Entry 3VE1 (X-ray diffraction, 2.96 A resolution); this record covers chains A and B.

[Chain A]
Molecule: Transferrin-binding protein 2
From: Neisseria meningitidis serogroup B
Reference sequence: Q09057 (TBB1_NEIMB); residues 36-691 here correspond to UniProt positions 56-711 (UniProt number = residue number + 20)
Sequence (658 residues; row label = number of the first residue in the row):
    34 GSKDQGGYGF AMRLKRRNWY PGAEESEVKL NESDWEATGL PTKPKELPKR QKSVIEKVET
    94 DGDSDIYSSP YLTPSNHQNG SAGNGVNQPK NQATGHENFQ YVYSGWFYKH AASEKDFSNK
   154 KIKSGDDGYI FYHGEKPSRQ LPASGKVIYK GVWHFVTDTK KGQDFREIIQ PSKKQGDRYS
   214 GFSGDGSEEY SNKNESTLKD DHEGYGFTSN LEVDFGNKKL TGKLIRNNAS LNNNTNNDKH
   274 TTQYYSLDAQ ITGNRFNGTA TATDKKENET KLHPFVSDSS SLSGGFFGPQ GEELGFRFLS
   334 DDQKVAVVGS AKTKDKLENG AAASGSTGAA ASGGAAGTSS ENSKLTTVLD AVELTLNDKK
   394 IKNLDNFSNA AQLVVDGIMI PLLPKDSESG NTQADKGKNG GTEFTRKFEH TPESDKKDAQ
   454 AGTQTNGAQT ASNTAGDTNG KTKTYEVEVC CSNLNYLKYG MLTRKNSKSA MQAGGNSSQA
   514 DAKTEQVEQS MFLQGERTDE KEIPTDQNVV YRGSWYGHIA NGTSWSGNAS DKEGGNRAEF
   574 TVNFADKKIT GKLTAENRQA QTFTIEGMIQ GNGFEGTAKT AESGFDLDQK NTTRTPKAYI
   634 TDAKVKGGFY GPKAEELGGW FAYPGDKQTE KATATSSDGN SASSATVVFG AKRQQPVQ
Unresolved in the structure: 34-37, 111-118, 351-375, 420-435, 447-474, 500-518, 622-626, 661-674, 690-691
Differences from the reference sequence: expression tag (34-35)
Disulfides: Cys483-Cys484
What the authors report for this chain:
  - conformationally variable residues (loop rearrangement): Ser102 to Asn124

[Chain B]
Molecule: Serotransferrin
From: Homo sapiens
Reference sequence: P02787 (TRFE_HUMAN); residues 1-679 here correspond to UniProt positions 20-698 (UniProt number = residue number + 19)
Sequence (679 residues; row label = number of the first residue in the row):
     1 VPDKTVRWCA VSEHEATKCQ SFRDHMKSVI PSDGPSVACV KKASYLDCIR AIAANEADAV
    61 TLDAGLVYDA YLAPNNLKPV VAEFYGSKED PQTFYYAVAV VKKDSGFQMN QLRGKKSCHT
   121 GLGRSAGWNI PIGLLYCDLP EPRKPLEKAV ANFFSGSCAP CADGTDFPQL CQLCPGCGCS
   181 TLNQYFGYSG AFKCLKDGAG DVAFVKHSTI FENLANKADR DQYELLCLDN TRKPVDEYKD
   241 CHLAQVPSHT VVARSMGGKE DLIWELLNQA QEHFGKDKSK EFQLFSSPHG KDLLFKDSAH
   301 GFLKVPPRMD AKMYLGYEYV TAIRNLREGT CPEAPTDECK PVKWCALSHH ERLKCDEWSV
   361 NSVGKIECVS AETTEDCIAK IMNGEADAMS LDGGFVYIAG KCGLVPVLAE NYDKSDNCED
   421 TPEAGYFAVA VVKKSASDLT WDNLKGKKSC HTAVGRTAGW NIPMGLLYNK INHCRFDEFF
   481 SEGCAPGSKK DSSLCKLCMG SGLNLCEPNN KEGYYGYTGA FRCLVEKGDV AFVKHQTVPQ
   541 NTGGKNPDPW AKNLNEKDYE LLCLDGTRKP VEEYANCHLA RAPNHAVVTR KDKEACVHKI
   601 LRQQQHLFGS DVTDCSGNFC LFRSETKDLL FRDDTVCLAK LHDRNTYEKY LGEEYVKAVG
   661 NLRKCSTSSL LEACTFRRP
Unresolved in the structure: 1-2, 334-335
Disulfides: Cys9-Cys48, Cys19-Cys39, Cys118-Cys194, Cys137-Cys331, Cys158-Cys174, Cys161-Cys179, Cys171-Cys177, Cys227-Cys241, Cys339-Cys596, Cys345-Cys377, Cys355-Cys368, Cys402-Cys674, Cys418-Cys637, Cys450-Cys523, Cys474-Cys665, Cys484-Cys498, Cys495-Cys506, Cys563-Cys577, Cys615-Cys620
Bound ions: Fe ion: Asp392, Tyr426, Tyr517, His585 (together with carbonate ion)
Residues lining bound ligands: carbonate ion (CO3): Asp392, Tyr426, Thr452, Arg456, Thr457, Ala458, Gly459, Tyr517, His585
UniProt features mapped onto this chain:
  - binding site (Fe(3+)): Asp63, Tyr95, Tyr188, His249, Asp392, Tyr426, Tyr517, His585
  - binding site (hydrogencarbonate): Thr120, Arg124, Ala126, Gly127, Thr452, Arg456, Ala458, Gly459
  - modified residue: Arg23 (Dimethylated arginine), Ser370 (Phosphoserine), Ser666 (Phosphoserine)
  - glycosylation: Ser32 (O-linked (GalNAc...) serine), Asn472 (N-linked (GlcNAc...) asparagine)
What the authors report for this chain:
  - Fe ion coordination: Asp392, Tyr426, Tyr517, His585
  - binding site for carbonate ion: Thr452, Arg456, Ala458
  - specificity-determining residues: Lys496 to Tyr515 (proposed by the authors, not directly observed)

[Interface between chain A and chain B]
Pairs across the interface - 40 pairs, chain A then chain B:
  Trp52(A) with Glu357(B); Val360(B), hydrophobic
  Pro54(A) with Val360(B)
  Asp94(A) with Arg352(B), salt bridge
  Gln121(A) with Gly502(B)
  Pro122(A) with Ser501(B)
  His143(A) with His349(B)
  Ala144(A) with His349(B)
  Ser146(A) with Asp356(B), hydrogen bond
  Ile155(A) with Val360(B), hydrophobic
  Asp159(A) with His349(B), salt bridge
  Lys194(A) with Ser616(B); Gly617(B)
  Arg199(A) with Pro547(B); Asp548(B), salt bridge; Pro549(B); Glu625(B), salt bridge
  Gln203(A) with Asp548(B); Glu625(B); Thr626(B); Lys627(B)
  Pro204(A) with Asp548(B); Glu625(B)
  Ser205(A) with His350(B); Lys627(B)
  Lys206(A) with His349(B); His350(B); Leu353(B)
  Arg211(A) with Glu357(B), salt bridge
  Glu222(A) with Met499(B); Arg522(B), salt bridge
  Tyr223(A) with Arg522(B); Pro549(B); Trp550(B)
  Asn227(A) with Ser501(B), hydrogen bond
  Leu264(A) with Glu526(B); Lys527(B)
  Asn265(A) with Glu526(B), hydrogen bond (side chain-backbone); Lys527(B), hydrogen bond (side chain-backbone)
  Asn266(A) with Val525(B), hydrogen bond (side chain-backbone)
Other interface residues (no listed pair), chain A (29 interface residues in all): Lys148, Phe150, Gly158, Glu200, Ser220, Lys226
Other interface residues (no listed pair), chain B (29 interface residues in all): Ser359, Asn361, Ser370, Gly500, Lys511, Leu629
The authors on this interface:
  - pairs named by the authors: His143(A)-His349(B) (water-mediated contact), Asp159(A)-His349(B) (water-mediated contact), Lys206(A)-His349(B) (water-mediated contact), Lys511(B)-His143(A)
  - hot spots on chain A (mutagenesis) - E222R: decreased binding to Serotransferrin (chain B)
  - interface residues, chain B: Lys496(B), Lys511(B)

[In short]
The chain A/chain B interface involves 29 residues from each chain; the contacts include 5 hydrogen bonds and
6 salt bridges. Among the polar pairs are Asp94(A)-Arg352(B), Asp159(A)-His349(B) and Arg199(A)-Asp548(B). The
paper describes water-mediated contacts between His143(A) and His349(B), Asp159(A) and His349(B) and Lys206(A)
and His349(B); a contact between Lys511(B) and His143(A). From the paper: a binding site for carbonate ion at
Thr452(B), Arg456(B) and Ala458(B); E222R of chain A reduces binding to Serotransferrin (chain B).
Here chain A is Transferrin-binding protein 2 (Neisseria meningitidis serogroup B) and chain B is
Serotransferrin (Homo sapiens). Entry 3VE1 (The 2.9 angstrom crystal structure of Transferrin binding protein
B (TbpB) from serogroup B M982 Neisseria ...) was determined by X-ray diffraction together with 3VE2 from the
same study.
